PDB entry 7U19 | electron microscopy, 3.70 A resolution | chains B and C of the 11 polymer chains in the assembly

== Chain B ==
Name: Replication factor C subunit 4
Source organism: Saccharomyces cerevisiae
Reference sequence: P40339 (RFC4_YEAST); numbering as in UniProt (aligned over 1-323)
Amino-acid sequence (323 residues; numbered 1 to 323; the number before each row is that of its first residue):
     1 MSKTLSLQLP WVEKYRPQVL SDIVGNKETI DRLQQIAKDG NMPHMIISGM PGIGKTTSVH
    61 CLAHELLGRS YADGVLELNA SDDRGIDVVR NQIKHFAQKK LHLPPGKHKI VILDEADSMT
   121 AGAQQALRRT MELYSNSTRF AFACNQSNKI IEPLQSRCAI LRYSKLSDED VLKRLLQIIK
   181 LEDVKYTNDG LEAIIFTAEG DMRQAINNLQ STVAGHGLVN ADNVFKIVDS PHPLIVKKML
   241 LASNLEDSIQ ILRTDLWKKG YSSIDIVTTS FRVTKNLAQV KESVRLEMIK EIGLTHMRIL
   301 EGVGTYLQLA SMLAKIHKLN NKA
Unresolved in the structure: 1-3, 323
Curated features (UniProtKB/Swiss-Prot):
  - binding site (ATP): Val12, Val24, Gly49 to Thr57, Asn145, Arg203
Metal / ion sites: Mg2+: Thr56 (together with ATP-gamma-S)
Residues lining bound ligands:
  - ATP-gamma-S (AGS; phosphothiophosphoric acid-adenylate ester), molecule 1: Val12, Tyr15, Arg16, Pro17, Asp22, Ile23, Val24, Gly25, Met50, Pro51, Gly52, Ile53, Gly54, Lys55, Thr56, Thr57, Glu115, Asn145, Leu166, Arg174, Met202, Arg203, Ile206
  - ATP-gamma-S (AGS), molecule 2: Arg128, Glu132, Pro153, Arg157

== Chain C ==
Name: Replication factor C subunit 3
Source organism: Saccharomyces cerevisiae
Reference sequence: P38629 (RFC3_YEAST); residues 1-340 here = UniProt positions 1-340
Amino-acid sequence (340 residues; numbered 1 to 340; the number before each row is that of its first residue):
     1 MSTSTEKRSK ENLPWVEKYR PETLDEVYGQ NEVITTVRKF VDEGKLPHLL FYGPPGTGKT
    61 STIVALAREI YGKNYSNMVL ELNASDDRGI DVVRNQIKDF ASTRQIFSKG FKLIILDEAD
   121 AMTNAAQNAL RRVIERYTKN TRFCVLANYA HKLTPALLSR CTRFRFQPLP QEAIERRIAN
   181 VLVHEKLKLS PNAEKALIEL SNGDMRRVLN VLQSCKATLD NPDEDEISDD VIYECCGAPR
   241 PSDLKAVLKS ILEDDWGTAH YTLNKVRSAK GLALIDLIEG IVKILEDYEL QNEETRVHLL
   301 TKLADIEYSI SKGGNDQIQG SAVIGAIKAS FENETVKANV
Unresolved in the structure: 1-7, 336-340
Curated features (UniProtKB/Swiss-Prot):
  - binding site (ATP): Val16 to Tyr19, Arg20, Tyr28, Gly53 to Ser61, Asn148, Arg206
  - modified residue: Ser2 (N-acetylserine)
Metal / ion sites: Mg2+: Thr60 (together with ATP-gamma-S)
Residues lining bound ligands:
  - ATP-gamma-S (AGS; phosphothiophosphoric acid-adenylate ester), molecule 1: Trp15, Val16, Tyr19, Arg20, Pro21, Glu26, Val27, Tyr28, Gln30, Pro54, Pro55, Gly56, Thr57, Gly58, Lys59, Thr60, Ser61, Asn148, Leu169, Arg177, Met205, Arg206, Leu209
  - ATP-gamma-S (AGS), molecule 2: Arg131, Glu135, Arg160

== Interface between chain B and chain C ==
Contacting residue pairs (93):
  Thr4(B) with Val41(C), hydrogen bond (backbone-backbone); Gly44(C); Phe111(C)
  Leu5(B) with Lys109(C); Gly110(C); Phe111(C), hydrogen bond (backbone-backbone)
  Leu7(B) with Gly44(C); Phe111(C), hydrophobic; Thr138(C); Lys139(C); Arg142(C)
  Gln8(B) with Glu43(C); Lys45(C); Arg142(C), hydrogen bond (backbone-side chain)
  Leu9(B) with Lys139(C)
  Pro10(B) with Thr138(C); Arg142(C)
  Glu13(B) with Glu135(C); Thr138(C)
  Arg16(B) with Glu135(C), salt bridge
  Asn79(B) with Arg132(C), hydrogen bond
  Ala80(B) with Asn128(C); Ala129(C)
  Ser81(B) with Arg94(C); Lys98(C), hydrogen bond; Ala129(C); Val133(C)
  Asp82(B) with Arg94(C), hydrogen bond (backbone-side chain); Lys98(C), salt bridge
  Asp83(B) with Arg94(C)
  Asp114(B) with Arg132(C), salt bridge
  Glu115(B) with Arg131(C), salt bridge; Arg132(C)
  Asn145(B) with Arg131(C), hydrogen bond
  Arg203(B) with Ser159(C), hydrogen bond; Arg160(C)
  Gln204(B) with Leu158(C); Ser159(C); Arg163(C), hydrogen bond
  Asn207(B) with Thr162(C), hydrogen bond
  Ser211(B) with Phe40(C); Thr162(C)
  Ala214(B) with Lys39(C); Phe40(C), hydrophobic; Glu43(C); Lys45(C)
  Gly215(B) with Thr36(C); Lys39(C), hydrogen bond (backbone-side chain); Phe40(C)
  Lys226(B) with Glu32(C)
  Ile227(B) with Thr36(C); Arg163(C)
  Val228(B) with Arg163(C)
  Asp229(B) with Tyr52(C); Arg165(C), salt bridge
  Leu245(B) with Glu293(C); Val297(C), hydrophobic
  Arg253(B) with Glu286(C), salt bridge
  Lys258(B) with Pro168(C)
  Lys259(B) with Arg165(C), hydrogen bond (backbone-side chain); Pro168(C)
  Gly260(B) with Pro54(C); Pro168(C)
  Tyr261(B) with Arg165(C)
  Ser262(B) with Tyr149(C)
  Ile264(B) with His151(C)
  Asp265(B) with Ala150(C); His151(C), salt bridge
  Arg298(B) with Asp305(C), salt bridge; Tyr308(C)
  Glu301(B) with Tyr308(C), hydrogen bond; Lys312(C), salt bridge
  Val303(B) with Glu307(C); Tyr308(C), hydrophobic; Ser311(C)
  Thr305(B) with Glu279(C); Glu307(C), hydrogen bond
  Tyr306(B) with Glu286(C), hydrogen bond
  Leu307(B) with Val282(C), hydrophobic; Leu300(C), hydrophobic; Leu303(C); Ala304(C); Glu307(C)
  Gln308(B) with Ala304(C), hydrogen bond (side chain-backbone); Glu307(C), hydrogen bond; Tyr308(C)
  Ala310(B) with Leu300(C), hydrophobic
  Ser311(B) with Leu300(C); Thr301(C); Ala304(C)
  Lys315(B) with Thr301(C)
  His317(B) with Glu293(C)
  Lys318(B) with Val297(C)
Other interface residues (no listed pair), chain B (56 interface residues in all): Ser6, Thr56, Glu77, Asp117, Asp201, His216, Ile249, Ala314, Asn321
Other interface residues (no listed pair), chain C (53 interface residues in all): Pro47, Ile90, Phe164, Gln167, Ile278

== In short ==
Chain B and chain C form an interface of 56 and 53 residues respectively; the contacts include 17 hydrogen
bonds and 9 salt bridges. Polar pairs include Arg16(B)-Glu135(C), Asp82(B)-Lys98(C) and Asp114(B)-Arg132(C).
One ATP-gamma-S molecule is bound between chain B and chain C.
Here chain B is Replication factor C subunit 4 and chain C is Replication factor C subunit 3, both from
Saccharomyces cerevisiae. Entry 7U19 (RFC:PCNA bound to nicked DNA) was determined by electron microscopy
together with 7U1A and 7U1P from the same study.
